PDB entry 5YJI | X-ray diffraction, 1.99 A resolution | chain A

# Chain A
Molecule: Nicotinamide N-methyltransferase
From: Mus musculus
Notes: EC 2.1.1.1
UniProt: O55239 (NNMT_MOUSE); residue numbers follow UniProt; this construct covers 1-264
Amino-acid sequence (284 residues; each row starts with the number of its first residue; numbers below 1 keep their minus sign (Met-19 is residue -19)):
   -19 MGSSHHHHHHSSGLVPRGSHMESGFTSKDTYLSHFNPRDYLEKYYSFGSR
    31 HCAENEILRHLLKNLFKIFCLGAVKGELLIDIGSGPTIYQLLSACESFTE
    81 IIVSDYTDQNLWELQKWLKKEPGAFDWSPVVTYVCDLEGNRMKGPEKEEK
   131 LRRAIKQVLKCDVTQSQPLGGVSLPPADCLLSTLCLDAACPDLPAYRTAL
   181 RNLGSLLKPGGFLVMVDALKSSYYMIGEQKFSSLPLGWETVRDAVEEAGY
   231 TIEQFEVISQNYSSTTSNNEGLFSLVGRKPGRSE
Disordered / not traced: -19 to 4, 261-264
Construct notes: expression tag (-19 to 0)
Small-molecule neighbours:
  - 6-methoxy-1-methyl-2H-pyridine-3-carboxamide (8WO): Tyr20, Tyr24, Tyr25, Leu164, Asp167, Asp197, Ala198, Ser201, Tyr203, Tyr204, Ser213, Tyr242, Ser247
  - S-adenosylhomocysteine (SAH): Tyr11, Phe15, Tyr20, Tyr25, Gly63, Ser64, Gly65, Thr67, Tyr69, Gln70, Asp85, Tyr86, Thr87, Asn90, Cys141, Asp142, Val143, Thr144, Thr163, Leu164, Cys165, Ala169, Tyr204
UniProt features mapped onto this chain:
  - binding site (S-adenosyl-L-methionine): Tyr20, Tyr25, Gly63, Tyr69, Asp85, Thr87, Asn90, Asp142, Val143, Thr163
  - binding site (nicotinamide): Asp197, Ser213
  - modified residue (Citrulline): Arg18, Arg132, Arg181
  - mutagenesis: Tyr20 (Y20W: Loss of N-methyltransferase activity), Ala198 (A198W: Loss of N-methyltransferase activity)
From the paper describing this entry:
  - binding site for 6-methoxy-1-methyl-2H-pyridine-3-carboxamide: Tyr20, Tyr24, Leu164, Asp167, Ala198, Ser201, Tyr204, Ser213, Tyr242, Ser247
  - binding site for S-adenosylhomocysteine: Gly63 to Gly65, Asp85 to Thr87, Cys141 to Thr144, Thr163 to Cys165
  - contacts within the chain: Asp167-Asp197

# In short
Chain A binds S-adenosylhomocysteine and 6-methoxy-1-methyl-2H-pyridine-3-carboxamide. UniProt lists 10
S-adenosyl-L-methionine-binding residues, nicotinamide-binding residues Asp197 and Ser213 and 2 mutagenesis
sites. The paper reports a binding site for 6-methoxy-1-methyl-2H-pyridine-3-carboxamide at Tyr20, Tyr24 and
Leu164 among others; a binding site for S-adenosylhomocysteine at Gly63, Asp85 and Cys141 among others.
Chain A is Nicotinamide N-methyltransferase (Mus musculus); the structure, Co-crystal structure of Mouse
Nicotinamide N-methyltransferase (NNMT) with small molecule analog of Nicotinamide, was determined by X-ray
diffraction together with 5YJF from the same study.
